PDB entry 2XNA | X-ray diffraction, 2.10 A resolution | chains A and B of the 3 polymer chains in the assembly

# Chain A
Molecule: T cell receptor alpha chain C region
Organism: Homo sapiens
Notes: fragment: extracellular domain, residues 1-95
UniProt: P01848 (TCA_HUMAN); residues 110-204 here correspond to UniProt positions 1-95 (UniProt number = residue number - 109)
Chain sequence (204 residues; numbered 1 to 204; the number before each row is that of its first residue):
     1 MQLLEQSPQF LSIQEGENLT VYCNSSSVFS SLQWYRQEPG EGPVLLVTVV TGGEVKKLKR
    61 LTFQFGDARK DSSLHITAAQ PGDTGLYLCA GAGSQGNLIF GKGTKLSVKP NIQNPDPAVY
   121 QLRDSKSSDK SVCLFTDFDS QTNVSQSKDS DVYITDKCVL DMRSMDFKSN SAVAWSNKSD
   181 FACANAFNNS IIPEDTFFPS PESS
Disordered / not traced: 1, 201-204
Construct notes: engineered mutation C158 (Thr49 in P01848)
Disulfide bonds: C23-C89, C133-C183

# Chain B
Molecule: T cell receptor beta-1 chain C region
Organism: Homo sapiens
Notes: fragment: extracellular domain, residues 1-130
UniProt: P01850 (TRBC1_HUMAN); residues 115-244 here correspond to UniProt positions 1-130 (UniProt number = residue number - 114)
Chain sequence (244 residues; each row starts with the number of its first residue):
     1 MVDGGITQSP KYLFRKEGQN VTLSCEQNLN HDAMYWYRQD PGQGLRLIYY SQIVNDFQKG
    61 DIAEGYSVSR EKKESFPLTV TSAQKNPTAF YLCASSSRSS YEQYFGPGTR LTVTEDLKNV
   121 FPPEVAVFEP SEAEISHTQK ATLVCLATGF YPDHVELSWW VNGKEVHSGV CTDPQPLKEQ
   181 PALNDSRYSL SSRLRVSATF WQNPRNHFRC QVQFYGLSEN DEWTQDRAKP VTQIVSAEAW
   241 GRAD
Disordered / not traced: 1-2, 244
Construct notes: conflict K118 (Asn4 in P01850), N119 (Lys5 in P01850), Y151 (Phe37 in P01850), S189 (Cys75 in P01850); engineered mutation C171 (Ser57 in P01850)
Disulfide bonds: C25-C93, C145-C210

# Chain A / chain B interface
Residue-residue contacts - 95 pairs, chain A then chain B:
  Q33(A) - E102(B)
  Y35(A) - Q103(B)  hydrogen bond (side chain-backbone)
  Y35(A) - F105(B)  hydrophobic
  Q37(A) - Q39(B)  hydrogen bond
  Q37(A) - F90(B)
  G40(A) - F90(B)
  E41(A) - F90(B)
  E41(A) - P107(B)
  G42(A) - G106(B)
  G42(A) - P107(B)
  P43(A) - L92(B)
  P43(A) - F105(B)
  L45(A) - E102(B)
  L45(A) - Y104(B)
  T48(A) - E102(B)  hydrogen bond
  A92(A) - S100(B)
  Q95(A) - Y50(B)  hydrogen bond (backbone-side chain)
  G96(A) - Y35(B)  hydrogen bond (backbone-side chain)
  G96(A) - Y50(B)
  G96(A) - Q52(B)
  G96(A) - S99(B)
  G96(A) - S100(B)
  N97(A) - S100(B)
  L98(A) - S100(B)
  L98(A) - Y101(B)
  L98(A) - Q103(B)
  F100(A) - Y37(B)
  F100(A) - L45(B)  hydrophobic
  F100(A) - F105(B)  hydrophobic
  K102(A) - G42(B)
  K102(A) - Q43(B)
  D116(A) - H137(B)  salt bridge
  D116(A) - T138(B)
  Y120(A) - S131(B)
  Y120(A) - A133(B)
  Y120(A) - E134(B)
  Y120(A) - H137(B)  hydrogen bond
  Y120(A) - T138(B)
  Q121(A) - S131(B)
  L122(A) - F128(B)
  L122(A) - E129(B)
  L122(A) - T142(B)
  L122(A) - V144(B)  hydrophobic
  R123(A) - F128(B)
  R123(A) - E129(B)  hydrogen bond (backbone-backbone)
  D124(A) - A126(B)
  D124(A) - V127(B)
  D124(A) - F128(B)
  S125(A) - V127(B)  hydrogen bond (backbone-backbone)
  S125(A) - E129(B)  hydrogen bond
  S125(A) - E238(B)  hydrogen bond (side chain-backbone)
  S125(A) - A239(B)
  K130(A) - F128(B)
  S131(A) - F128(B)
  V132(A) - F128(B)  hydrophobic
  V132(A) - L146(B)  hydrophobic
  L134(A) - T142(B)
  D137(A) - T138(B)
  D137(A) - R195(B)  salt bridge
  S150(A) - E179(B)
  Y153(A) - L177(B)  hydrophobic
  Y153(A) - E179(B)
  I154(A) - L177(B)
  T155(A) - D173(B)
  T155(A) - S191(B)
  T155(A) - R193(B)  hydrogen bond
  D156(A) - R193(B)  hydrogen bond (backbone-side chain)
  C158(A) - C171(B)  disulfide
  C158(A) - T172(B)
  C158(A) - R193(B)
  V159(A) - C171(B)  hydrogen bond (backbone-side chain)
  L160(A) - G169(B)
  L160(A) - V170(B)
  L160(A) - C171(B)
  L160(A) - R195(B)
  D161(A) - S168(B)
  D161(A) - G169(B)  hydrogen bond (backbone-backbone)
  M162(A) - K140(B)
  M162(A) - S168(B)
  M162(A) - R195(B)
  M162(A) - V196(B)  hydrophobic
  M162(A) - S197(B)
  R163(A) - S168(B)  hydrogen bond (backbone-side chain)
  M165(A) - K140(B)
  M165(A) - S197(B)
  F167(A) - K140(B)
  F167(A) - R195(B)
  S169(A) - R195(B)  hydrogen bond
  S171(A) - R193(B)  hydrogen bond
  A172(A) - R193(B)
  W175(A) - L146(B)  hydrophobic
  W175(A) - L177(B)  hydrophobic
  W175(A) - S189(B)
  F197(A) - H137(B)
  P199(A) - A133(B)  hydrophobic
Other interface residues (no listed pair), chain A (53 interface residues in all): S31, L86, L88, G93, T136, V173
Other interface residues (no listed pair), chain B (52 interface residues in all): L47, Q58, P130, T148
Disulfides between the chains: C158(A)-C171(B)
Interface features reported in the paper:
  - residue pairs: C158(A)-C171(B) (covalent link)

# Summary
53 residues of chain A face 52 of chain B across their interface, with 1 disulfide bond, 17 hydrogen bonds and
2 salt bridges. Among the polar pairs are D116(A)-H137(B), D137(A)-R195(B) and Y35(A)-Q103(B). The paper
describes a contact between C158(A) and C171(B).
Chain A is T cell receptor alpha chain C region and chain B is T cell receptor beta-1 chain C region, both
from Homo sapiens; the structure, Crystal structure of the complex between human T cell receptor and
staphylococcal enterotoxin, was determined by X-ray diffraction together with 2XN9 from the same study.
